3T9Z - chains A and B of the 3 polymer chains in the assembly; structure by X-ray diffraction, 1.82 A resolution.

Chain A (and B):
Molecule: Nitrogen regulatory protein P-II (GlnB-3)
Source organism: Archaeoglobus fulgidus
Notes: chain B of this document is another copy of the same molecule, construct and numbering; everything in this record applies to it too
Reference sequence: O28524 (O28524_ARCFU); residues 1-109 here correspond to UniProt positions 12-120 (UniProt number = residue number + 11)
Sequence (118 residues; row label = number of the first residue in the row):
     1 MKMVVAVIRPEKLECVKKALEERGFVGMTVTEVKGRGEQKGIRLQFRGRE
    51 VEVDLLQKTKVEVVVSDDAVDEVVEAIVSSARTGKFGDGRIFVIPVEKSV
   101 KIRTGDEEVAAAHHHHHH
Disordered / not traced: 38-54, 113-118 (chain B: 38-52, 113-118)
Differences from the reference sequence: expression tag (110-118)
Swiss-Prot annotation at these positions:
  - binding site (ADP): Thr29, Gly37 to Gln39, Val64, Gly87 to Arg90
  - binding site (ATP): Thr29, Gly37 to Gln39, Val64, Gly87 to Arg90
  - binding site (2-oxoglutarate): Gly37 to Gly41, Lys58, Gly87

How chain A and chain B interact:
Contacting residue pairs (51):
  Lys2(A) - Glu97(B)  salt bridge
  Ile8(A) - Ile102(B)  hydrophobic
  Thr31(A) - Thr31(B)
  Val33(A) - Thr29(B)
  Val33(A) - Val30(B)
  Val33(A) - Thr31(B)
  Lys34(A) - Thr29(B)
  Lys34(A) - Val30(B)  hydrogen bond (backbone-backbone)
  Gly35(A) - Met28(B)
  Arg36(A) - Lys17(B)
  Arg36(A) - Glu21(B)  salt bridge
  Arg36(A) - Val26(B)  hydrogen bond (side chain-backbone)
  Arg36(A) - Gly27(B)
  Arg36(A) - Met28(B)  hydrogen bond (backbone-backbone)
  Gly37(A) - Val26(B)
  Gly37(A) - Gly27(B)
  Leu55(A) - Lys17(B)
  Leu55(A) - Val30(B)  hydrophobic
  Lys60(A) - Glu62(B)  salt bridge
  Asp71(A) - Lys98(B)  salt bridge
  Val74(A) - Val100(B)  hydrophobic
  Val78(A) - Val100(B)  hydrophobic
  Val78(A) - Ile102(B)
  Ala81(A) - Ile102(B)
  Arg82(A) - Ile102(B)
  Arg82(A) - Arg103(B)  hydrogen bond (side chain-backbone)
  Gly84(A) - Arg103(B)
  Lys85(A) - Arg103(B)
  Phe86(A) - Arg103(B)
  Asp88(A) - Ile102(B)
  Asp88(A) - Arg103(B)
  Gly89(A) - Ile102(B)  hydrogen bond (backbone-backbone)
  Arg90(A) - Ser99(B)  hydrogen bond
  Arg90(A) - Val100(B)
  Arg90(A) - Lys101(B)
  Arg90(A) - Ile102(B)
  Ile91(A) - Lys98(B)
  Ile91(A) - Ser99(B)
  Ile91(A) - Val100(B)  hydrogen bond (backbone-backbone)
  Ile91(A) - Ile102(B)  hydrophobic
  Phe92(A) - Met3(B)  hydrophobic
  Phe92(A) - Val64(B)  hydrophobic
  Phe92(A) - Lys98(B)
  Phe92(A) - Ser99(B)
  Val93(A) - Val96(B)
  Val93(A) - Glu97(B)  hydrogen bond (backbone-backbone)
  Val93(A) - Lys98(B)  hydrogen bond (backbone-backbone)
  Ile94(A) - Ile94(B)  hydrophobic
  Ile94(A) - Pro95(B)
  Pro95(A) - Pro95(B)
  Pro95(A) - Glu97(B)
Interface residues without a listed pair, chain A (30 interface residues in all): Val7, Glu32, Val70, Ile77
Interface residues without a listed pair, chain B (24 interface residues in all): Leu13, Gly105, Glu108

Overview:
30 residues of chain A and 24 residues of chain B are in contact, with 9 hydrogen bonds and 4 salt bridges.
Polar contacts include Lys2(A)-Glu97(B), Arg36(A)-Glu21(B) and Lys60(A)-Glu62(B). From UniProt: 9 ADP-binding
residues, 9 ATP-binding residues and 7 residues binding 2-oxoglutarate on chain A.
Both chains are Nitrogen regulatory protein P-II (GlnB-3) (Archaeoglobus fulgidus). Entry 3T9Z (A. fulgidus
GlnK3, ligand-free) was determined by X-ray diffraction together with 3TA0, 3TA1 and 3TA2 from the same study.
